PDB entry 3S3N | X-ray diffraction, 2.49 A resolution | chains A and D of the 4 polymer chains in the assembly

# Chain A
Name: PFV integrase
From: Human spumaretrovirus
Notes: EC 2.7.7.-
UniProtKB: P14350 (POL_FOAMV); residues 1-392 here correspond to UniProt positions 752-1143 (UniProt number = residue number + 751)
Chain sequence (395 residues; each row starts with the number of its first residue; numbers below 1 keep their minus sign (Gly-2 is residue -2)):
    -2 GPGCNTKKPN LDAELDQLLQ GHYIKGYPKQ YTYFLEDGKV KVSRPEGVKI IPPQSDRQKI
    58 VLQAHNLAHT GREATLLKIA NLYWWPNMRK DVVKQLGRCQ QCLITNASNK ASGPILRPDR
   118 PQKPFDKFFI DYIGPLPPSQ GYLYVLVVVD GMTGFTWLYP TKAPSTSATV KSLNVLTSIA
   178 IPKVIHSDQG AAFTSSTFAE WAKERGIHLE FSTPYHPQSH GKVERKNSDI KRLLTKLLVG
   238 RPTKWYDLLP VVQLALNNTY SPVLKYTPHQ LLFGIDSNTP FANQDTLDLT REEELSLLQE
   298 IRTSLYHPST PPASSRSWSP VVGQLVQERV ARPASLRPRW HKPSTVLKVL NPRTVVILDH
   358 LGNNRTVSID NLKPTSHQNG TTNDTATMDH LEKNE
Disordered / not traced: -2 to 7, 376-392
Construct notes: expression tag (-2 to 0); engineered mutation His217 (Gly968 in P14350); variant Gly218 (Ser969 in P14350)
Swiss-Prot annotation at these positions:
  - binding site (Mg(2+)): Asp123, Asp185
Metal / ion sites: Zn2+: His62, His66, Cys96, Cys99; Mg2+ site 1: Asp128, Asp185 (together with Dolutegravir); Mg2+ site 2: Asp128, Glu221 (together with Dolutegravir)
Residues lining bound ligands: Dolutegravir (DLU; (4R,12aS)-N-(2,4-difluorobenzyl)-7-hydroxy-4-methyl-6,8-dioxo-3,4,6,8,12,12a-hexahydro-2H-pyrido[1',2':4,5]pyrazino[2,1-b][1,3]oxazine-9-carboxamide): Asp128, Asp185, Gln186, Gly187, Tyr212, Pro214, Gln215, Glu221, Arg329
What the authors report for this chain:
  - conformationally variable residues (helix shift): Pro214
  - binding site for Dolutegravir: Tyr212, Pro214
  - mutagenesis - N224H: unchanged binding to Dolutegravir

# Chain D
Molecule: 17-nt DNA strand
Sequence (17 nucleotides; each row starts with the number of its first residue):
     1 TGCGAAATTC CATGACA

# Chain A / chain D interface
Pairs across the interface - 9 pairs, chain A then chain D:
  Glu221(A) - DC16(D)  sugar contact
  Arg222(A) - DG14(D)  base contact
  Arg222(A) - DA15(D)  base contact
  Arg222(A) - DC16(D)  base contact
  Asn224(A) - DC16(D)  phosphate contact
  Ser225(A) - DC16(D)  sugar contact
  Lys228(A) - DA17(D)  salt bridge to the phosphate
  Lys262(A) - DT9(D)  salt bridge to the phosphate
  Arg329(A) - DA17(D)  hydrogen bond to the base
Other interface residues (no listed pair), chain A (9 interface residues in all): Tyr129, Ile130

# Summary
The interface between chain A and chain D involves 9 residues on one side and 5 on the other, with 1 hydrogen
bond and 2 salt bridges. Polar pairs include Arg329(A)-DA17(D), Lys228(A)-DA17(D) and Lys262(A)-DT9(D). From
the paper: a binding site for Dolutegravir at Tyr212(A) and Pro214(A); N224H of chain A leaves binding to
Dolutegravir unchanged.
Chain A is PFV integrase (Human spumaretrovirus) and chain D is a 17-nt DNA strand; the structure, Crystal
structure of the Prototype Foamy Virus (PFV) S217H mutant intasome in complex with magnesium and ..., was
determined by X-ray diffraction together with 3S3M and 3S3O from the same study.
